4QUO - chain A; structure by X-ray diffraction, 1.65 A resolution.

# Chain A
Name: Aminopeptidase N
From: Neisseria meningitidis MC58
Notes: EC 3.4.11.2
Reference sequence: E6MUM9 (E6MUM9_NEIMH); residue numbers follow UniProt; this construct covers 3-867
Sequence (868 residues; row label = number of the first residue in the row):
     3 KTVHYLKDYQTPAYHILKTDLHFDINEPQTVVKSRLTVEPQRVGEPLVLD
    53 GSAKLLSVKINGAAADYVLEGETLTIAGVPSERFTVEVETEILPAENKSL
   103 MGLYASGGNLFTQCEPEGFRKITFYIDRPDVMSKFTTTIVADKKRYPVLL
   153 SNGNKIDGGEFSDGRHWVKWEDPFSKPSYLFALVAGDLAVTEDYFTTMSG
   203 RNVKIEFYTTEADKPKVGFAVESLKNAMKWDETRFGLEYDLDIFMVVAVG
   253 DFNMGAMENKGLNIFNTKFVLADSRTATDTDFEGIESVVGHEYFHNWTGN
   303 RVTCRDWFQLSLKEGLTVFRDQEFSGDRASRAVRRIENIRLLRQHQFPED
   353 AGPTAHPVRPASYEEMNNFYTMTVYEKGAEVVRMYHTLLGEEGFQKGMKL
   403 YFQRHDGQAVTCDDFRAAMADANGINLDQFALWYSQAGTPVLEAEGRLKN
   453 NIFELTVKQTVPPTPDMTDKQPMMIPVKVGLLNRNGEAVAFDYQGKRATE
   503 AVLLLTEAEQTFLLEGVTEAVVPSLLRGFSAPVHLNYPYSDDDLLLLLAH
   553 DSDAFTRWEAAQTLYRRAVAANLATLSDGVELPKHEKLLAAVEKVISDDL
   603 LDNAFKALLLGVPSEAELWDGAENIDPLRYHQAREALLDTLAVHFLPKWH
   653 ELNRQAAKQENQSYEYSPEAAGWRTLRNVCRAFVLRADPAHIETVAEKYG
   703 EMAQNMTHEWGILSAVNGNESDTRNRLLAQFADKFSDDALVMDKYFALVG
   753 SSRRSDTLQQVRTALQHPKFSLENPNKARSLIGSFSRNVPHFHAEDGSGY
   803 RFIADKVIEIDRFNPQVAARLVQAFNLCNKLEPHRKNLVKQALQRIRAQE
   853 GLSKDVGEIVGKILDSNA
Disordered / not traced: 868-870
Differences from the reference sequence: expression tag (868-870)
Modified / non-standard residues: Mse103, Mse134, Mse200, Mse230, Mse247, Mse256, Mse259, Mse368, Mse374, Mse386, Mse400, Mse421, Mse469, Mse475, Mse476, Mse704, Mse708, Mse744 (selenomethionine; parent Met)
Metal / ion sites: Zn2+: His293, His297, Glu316 (together with 3DZ)
Ligand contacts:
  - 3DZ ((2S)-2-[3-(aminomethyl)benzyl]-3-[(R)-[(1R)-1-amino-3-phenylpropyl](hydroxy)phosphoryl]propanoic acid), molecule 1: Mse103, Gln115, Glu117, Phe254, Asn255, Mse256, Gly257, Ala258, Mse259, Glu260, Phe271, Ser289, Val290, His293, Glu294, His297, Lys315, Glu316, Val320, Asp323, Asn369, Tyr372, Tyr377, Gln818
  - 3DZ, molecule 2: Lys136, Asn156, Pro175, Phe176, Thr199, Arg203, Asn204, Val205, Tyr241, Asp242, Leu243, Asp244, Arg303
From the paper describing this entry:
  - binding site for 3DZ: Asp323

# Overview
Ligands of chain A: compound 3DZ. His293, His297 and Glu316 form the Zn2+ site. From the paper: a binding site
for 3DZ at Asp323.
Chain A is Aminopeptidase N (Neisseria meningitidis MC58); the structure, Crystal structure of Aminopeptidase
N in complex with the phosphinic dipeptide analogue LL-(R,S)-hPheP[CH2]Phe(3-CH2NH2), was determined by X-ray
diffraction (same publication as 4QME, 4QHP, 4QIR and 4QPE).
